7NKY - chains N and e of the 27 polymer chains in the assembly; structure by electron microscopy, 3.20 A resolution.

== Chain N ==
Molecule: 138-nt DNA strand
Sequence (138 nucleotides; row label = number of the first residue in the row; note: 10 numbers in that range are skipped by the numbering (no residue carries them; nothing is unmodelled there); numbers below 1 keep their minus sign (DC-75 is residue -75)):
   -75 CTAGCACAGGG
   -54 TGTCTGCTTATCGGTAGAGTGTCAATCCCCTTGGCGGTTAAAACGCGGGG
    -4 GACAGCGCGTACGTGCGTTTAAGCGGTGCTAGAGCTGTCTACGACCAATT
    46 GAGCGGCCTCGGCACCGGGATTCTGAT

== Chain e ==
Protein: Histone H3.2
Source organism: Xenopus laevis
UniProtKB: P84233 (H32_XENLA); residues 0-135 here correspond to UniProt positions 1-136 (UniProt number = residue number + 1)
Sequence (136 residues; numbered 0 to 135; the number before each row is that of its first residue; numbering starts at 0):
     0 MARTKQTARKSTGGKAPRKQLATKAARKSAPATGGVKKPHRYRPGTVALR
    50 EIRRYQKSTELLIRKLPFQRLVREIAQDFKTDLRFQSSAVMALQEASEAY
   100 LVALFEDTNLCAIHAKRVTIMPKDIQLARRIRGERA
Unresolved in the structure: 0-38, 133-135
Sequence notes: conflict Ala102 (Gly103 in P84233)

== Chain N / chain e interface ==
Contacting residue pairs (26; chain N residue first):
  DT-24(N) - Arg83(e)  sugar contact
  DT-24(N) - Phe84(e)  phosphate contact
  DT-24(N) - Gln85(e)  hydrogen bond to the phosphate
  DT-23(N) - Arg72(e)  salt bridge to the phosphate
  DT-23(N) - Arg83(e)  phosphate contact
  DT-23(N) - Phe84(e)  hydrogen bond to the phosphate
  DA-14(N) - Arg63(e)  hydrogen bond to the phosphate
  DA-13(N) - Arg63(e)  salt bridge to the phosphate
  DG-8(N) - Arg40(e)  base contact
  DG-5(N) - Pro43(e)  phosphate contact
  DG-4(N) - Val117(e)  sugar contact
  DG-4(N) - Thr118(e)  phosphate contact
  DA-3(N) - Arg116(e)  phosphate contact
  DA-3(N) - Val117(e)  hydrogen bond to the phosphate
  DA-3(N) - Thr118(e)  hydrogen bond to the phosphate
  DA-3(N) - Met120(e)  phosphate contact
  DC-2(N) - Arg116(e)  salt bridge to the phosphate
  DC-2(N) - Met120(e)  phosphate contact
  DC-2(N) - Lys122(e)  salt bridge to the phosphate
  DT69(N) - Tyr41(e)  phosphate contact
  DG70(N) - His39(e)  sugar contact
  DG70(N) - Arg40(e)  sugar contact
  DG70(N) - Tyr41(e)  sugar contact
  DG70(N) - Arg42(e)  hydrogen bond to the phosphate
  DG70(N) - Thr45(e)  hydrogen bond to the phosphate
  DA71(N) - Arg42(e)  salt bridge to the phosphate
Other interface residues (no listed pair), chain N (13 interface residues in all): DG-6
Other interface residues (no listed pair), chain e (18 interface residues in all): Ser86, Lys115

== Overview ==
13 residues of chain N face 18 of chain e across their interface; the contacts include 7 hydrogen bonds and 5
salt bridges. Polar contacts include DT-24(N)-Gln85(e), DT-23(N)-Phe84(e) and DA-14(N)-Arg63(e).
Chain N is a 138-nt DNA strand and chain e is Histone H3.2 (Xenopus laevis); the structure, RNA Polymerase
II-Spt4/5-nucleosome-FACT structure, was determined by electron microscopy.
